PDB entry 2H1W | X-ray diffraction, 2.60 A resolution | chain A

== Chain A ==
Protein: Ferrochelatase
Source organism: Bacillus subtilis
Notes: EC 4.99.1.1
Reference sequence: P32396 (HEMH_BACSU); residue numbers follow UniProt; this construct covers 1-310
Sequence (310 residues; each row starts with the number of its first residue):
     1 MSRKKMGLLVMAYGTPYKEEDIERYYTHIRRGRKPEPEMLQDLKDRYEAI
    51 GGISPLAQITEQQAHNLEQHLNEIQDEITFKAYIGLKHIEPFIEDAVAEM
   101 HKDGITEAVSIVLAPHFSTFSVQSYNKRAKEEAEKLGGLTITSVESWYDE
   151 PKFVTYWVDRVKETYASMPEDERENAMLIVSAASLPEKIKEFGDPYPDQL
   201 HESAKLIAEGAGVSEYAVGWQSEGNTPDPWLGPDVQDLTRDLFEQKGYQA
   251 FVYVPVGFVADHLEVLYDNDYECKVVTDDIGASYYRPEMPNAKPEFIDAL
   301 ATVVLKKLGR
Not modelled in the structure: 1
Differences from the reference sequence: engineered mutation Ala-183 (His in P32396)
Swiss-Prot annotation at these positions:
  - binding site (Fe-coproporphyrin III): Tyr-13, Arg-30, Arg-46, Tyr-47, Ser-54, Tyr-125
  - binding site (N-methylmesoporphyrin): Tyr-13, Arg-31 to Arg-33, Lys-188
  - binding site (Mg(2+)): Glu-20, Arg-46, Asp-268, Glu-272
  - binding site (Fe(2+)): Glu-264
Metal / ion sites: Fe2+ near His-201 (its only coordinating residue here)

== Summary ==
Curated annotation (UniProt) lists 6 Fe-coproporphyrin III-binding residues, 5 N-methylmesoporphyrin-binding
residues, 4 Mg2+-binding residues and Fe2+-binding residue Glu-264.
Chain A is Ferrochelatase (Bacillus subtilis); the structure, Crystal structure of the His183Ala mutant
variant of Bacillus subtilis ferrochelatase, was determined by X-ray diffraction together with 2H1V and 2HK6
from the same study.
